6R93 - chains J and G of the 10 polymer chains in the assembly; structure by electron microscopy, 4.00 A resolution.

Chain J:
Molecule: Human alpha-satellite DNA (145-MER) with a 6-4PP at positions 95-96
Sequence (147 nucleotides; each row starts with the number of its first residue):
     1 ATCAATATCCACCTGCAGATTCTACCAAAAGTGTATTTGGAAACTGCTCC
    50 AATCAAAAGGCATGTTCAGCTGAACCAGCTGAACATGCCTTTTGAX
    95 TGGAGCAGTTTCCAAATACACTTTTGGTAGAATCTGCAGGTGGATATTGA
   145 T
Modified residues: T64 ((6-4)photoproduct) at position 95
Glycans and other covalent adducts: covalent link T64_95-DG97

Chain G:
Protein: Histone H2A type 1-B/E
Organism: Homo sapiens
UniProt: P04908 (H2A1B_HUMAN); residue numbers follow UniProt; this construct covers 1-130
Amino-acid sequence (133 residues; row label = number of the first residue in the row; numbers below 1 keep their minus sign (Gly-2 is residue -2)):
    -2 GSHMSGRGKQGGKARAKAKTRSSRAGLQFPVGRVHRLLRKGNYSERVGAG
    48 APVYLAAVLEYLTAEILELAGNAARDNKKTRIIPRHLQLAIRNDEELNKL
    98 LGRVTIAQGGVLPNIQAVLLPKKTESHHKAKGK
Unresolved in the structure: -2 to 11, 120-130
Differences from the reference sequence: expression tag (-2 to 0)
Curated features (UniProtKB/Swiss-Prot):
  - modified residue: Ser2 (N-acetylserine), Arg4 (Citrulline), Lys6 (N6-(2-hydroxyisobutyryl)lysine), Lys10 (N6-(2-hydroxyisobutyryl)lysine), Lys14 (N6-(beta-hydroxybutyryl)lysine), Lys37 (N6-(2-hydroxyisobutyryl)lysine), Lys75 (N6-(2-hydroxyisobutyryl)lysine), Lys76 (N6-(2-hydroxyisobutyryl)lysine), Lys96 (N6-(2-hydroxyisobutyryl)lysine), Gln105 (N5-methylglutamine), Lys119 (N6-(2-hydroxyisobutyryl)lysine), Lys120 (N6-crotonyllysine), Thr121 (Phosphothreonine), Lys126 (N6-crotonyllysine)
  - cross-link (Glycyl lysine isopeptide (Lys-Gly)): Lys14 (interchain with G-Cter in ubiquitin), Lys16 (interchain with G-Cter in ubiquitin), Lys120 (interchain with G-Cter in ubiquitin)
  - mutagenesis: Ser2 (S2A: Blocks the inhibition of transcription by RPS6KA5/MSK1)

Chain J / chain G interface:
Residue-residue contacts (14; chain J residue first):
  DA19(J) - Arg78(G)  sugar contact
  DA29(J) - Thr17(G)  phosphate contact
  DA29(J) - Gly29(G)  phosphate contact
  DA29(J) - Arg30(G)  hydrogen bond to the phosphate
  DA29(J) - Arg33(G)  salt bridge to the phosphate
  DA30(J) - Lys16(G)  phosphate contact
  DA30(J) - Thr17(G)  hydrogen bond to the phosphate
  DA30(J) - Arg18(G)  salt bridge to the phosphate
  DA30(J) - Gly29(G)  phosphate contact
  DG31(J) - Arg12(G)  hydrogen bond to the sugar
  DG31(J) - Lys16(G)  phosphate contact
  DT32(J) - Arg12(G)  phosphate contact
  DT37(J) - Arg43(G)  hydrogen bond to the phosphate
  DT38(J) - Arg43(G)  sugar contact
Interface residues without a listed pair, chain J (8 interface residues in all): DA28
Interface residues without a listed pair, chain G (10 interface residues in all): Ala13

Summary:
The interface between chain J and chain G involves 8 residues on one side and 10 on the other; the contacts
include 4 hydrogen bonds and 2 salt bridges. Among the polar pairs are DG31(J)-Arg12(G), DA29(J)-Arg30(G) and
DA30(J)-Thr17(G).
Here chain J is Human alpha-satellite DNA (145-MER) with a 6-4PP at positions 95-96 and chain G is Histone H2A
type 1-B/E (Homo sapiens). Entry 6R93 (Cryo-EM structure of NCP-6-4PP) was determined by electron microscopy
(same publication as 6R8Y, 6R8Z, 6R90, 6R91, 6R92 and 6R94).
